4HN5 - chains A and D of the 4 polymer chains in the assembly; structure by X-ray diffraction, 1.90 A resolution.

[Chain A]
Protein: Glucocorticoid receptor
From: Homo sapiens
Notes: fragment: Glucocorticoid Receptor DNA Binding Domain
Reference sequence: P04150 (GCR_HUMAN); residues 417-506 here = UniProt positions 417-506
Amino-acid sequence (117 residues; row label = number of the first residue in the row):
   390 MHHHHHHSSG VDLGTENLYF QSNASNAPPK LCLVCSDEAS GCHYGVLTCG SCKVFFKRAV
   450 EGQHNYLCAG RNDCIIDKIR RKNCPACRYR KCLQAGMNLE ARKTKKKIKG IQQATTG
Not modelled in the structure: 390-418, 491-506
Differences from the reference sequence: expression tag (390-416)
Ion coordination: Zn2+ site 1: Cys-421, Cys-424, Cys-438, Cys-441; Zn2+ site 2: Cys-457, Cys-463, Cys-473, Cys-476
Reported in the primary citation:
  - binding site for the 16-nt DNA strand (chain D): Lys-442, Val-443, Arg-447
  - binding site for the 16-nt DNA strand: Lys-442, Arg-447
  - mutagenesis - K442A: decreased binding to nGRE
  - conformationally variable residues (side-chain flip): Arg-447, His-453
  - contacts within the chain: Arg-447/His-453 (hydrogen bond), His-453/Tyr-455
  - mutagenesis - A458T: decreased binding to (+)GRE
  - mutagenesis - A458T: decreased binding to TSLP nGRE
  - mutagenesis - R460D/D462R: unchanged binding to (+)GRE
  - mutagenesis - R460D/D462R: increased binding to TSLP nGRE
  - mutagenesis - R460D/D462R: increased signaling

[Chain D]
Molecule: 16-nt DNA strand
Sequence (16 nucleotides; numbered 842 to 857; the number before each row is that of its first residue):
   842 AGCTCTCCCG GAGGCG

[Chain A / chain D interface]
Pairs across the interface (12):
  Gly-439(A) / DT847(D)  base contact
  Ser-440(A) / DC846(D)  hydrogen bond to the phosphate
  Val-443(A) / DC846(D)  base contact
  Val-443(A) / DT847(D)  base contact
  Phe-444(A) / DT845(D)  phosphate contact
  Arg-447(A) / DG843(D)  sugar contact
  Arg-447(A) / DC844(D)  salt bridge to the phosphate
  Arg-447(A) / DT845(D)  salt bridge to the phosphate
  Arg-470(A) / DC846(D)  salt bridge to the phosphate
  Lys-471(A) / DT845(D)  phosphate contact
  Lys-471(A) / DC846(D)  salt bridge to the phosphate
  Arg-477(A) / DC846(D)  salt bridge to the phosphate
Other interface residues (no listed pair), chain A (11 interface residues in all): His-453, Tyr-455, Pro-474

[Summary]
Chain A and chain D form an interface of 11 and 5 residues respectively; the contacts include 1 hydrogen bond
and 5 salt bridges. Among the polar pairs are Ser-440(A)/DC846(D), Arg-447(A)/DC844(D) and
Arg-447(A)/DT845(D). From the paper: a binding site for the 16-nt DNA strand (chain D) at Lys-442(A),
Val-443(A) and Arg-447(A); K442A of chain A reduces binding to nGRE; 3 substitutions were tested in all.
Here chain A is Glucocorticoid receptor (Homo sapiens) and chain D is a 16-nt DNA strand. Entry 4HN5 (GR DNA
Binding Domain - TSLP nGRE Complex) was determined by X-ray diffraction (same publication as 4HN6).
